Entry 3SSB (X-ray diffraction, 1.80 A resolution); this record covers chains A and C of the 3 polymer chains in the assembly.

[Chain A]
Protein: Thermolysin
From: Bacillus thermoproteolyticus
Notes: EC 3.4.24.27
UniProtKB: P00800 (THER_BACTH); residues 1-316 here correspond to UniProt positions 233-548 (UniProt number = residue number + 232)
Chain sequence (316 residues; row label = number of the first residue in the row):
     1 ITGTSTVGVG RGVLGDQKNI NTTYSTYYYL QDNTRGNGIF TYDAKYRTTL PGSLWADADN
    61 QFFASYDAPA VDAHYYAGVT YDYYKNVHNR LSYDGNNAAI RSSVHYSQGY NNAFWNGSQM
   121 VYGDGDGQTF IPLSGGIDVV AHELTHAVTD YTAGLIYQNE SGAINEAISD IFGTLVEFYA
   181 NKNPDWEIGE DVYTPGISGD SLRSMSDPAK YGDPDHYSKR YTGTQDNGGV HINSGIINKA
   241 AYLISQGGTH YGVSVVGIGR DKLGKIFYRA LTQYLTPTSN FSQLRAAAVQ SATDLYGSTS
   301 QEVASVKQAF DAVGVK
Bound ions: Ca2+ site 1: D57, D59, Q61; Ca2+ site 2: D138, E177, D185, E187, E190; Zn2+: H142, H146, E166 (shared with N56(C) of chain C); Na+: E177, N183, D185, E190; Ca2+ site 3: Y193, T194, I197, D200
UniProt features mapped onto this chain:
  - active site: E143, H231 (Proton donor)
  - binding site (Ca(2+)): D57, D59, Q61, D138, E177, N183, D185, E187, E190, Y193, T194, I197, D200
  - binding site (Zn(2+)): H142, H146, E166

[Chain C]
Protein: Inducible metalloproteinase inhibitor protein
From: Galleria mellonella
UniProtKB: P82176 (IMPI_GALME); residue numbers follow UniProt; this construct covers 19-56
Chain sequence (40 residues; numbered 17 to 56; the number before each row is that of its first residue):
    17 GMSIVLICNG GHEYYECGGA CDNVCADLHI QNKTNCPIIN
Unresolved in the structure: 17-21
Cystine bridges: C37-C52
Differences from the reference sequence: expression tag (17-18)
Bound ions: Zn2+: N56 (shared with H142(A), H146(A), E166(A) of chain A)
UniProt features mapped onto this chain:
  - glycosylation: N48 (N-linked (GlcNAc...) asparagine)

[Interface between chain A and chain C]
Pairs across the interface (22; chain A residue first):
  N112(A) - N56(C)
  A113(A) - N56(C)  hydrogen bond (backbone-side chain)
  F114(A) - I54(C)  hydrophobic
  F114(A) - I55(C)
  F114(A) - N56(C)
  W115(A) - P53(C)
  W115(A) - I54(C)
  W115(A) - I55(C)  hydrogen bond (backbone-backbone)
  N116(A) - P53(C)
  H142(A) - N56(C)
  E143(A) - I55(C)
  E143(A) - N56(C)
  H146(A) - I55(C)
  H146(A) - N56(C)  hydrogen bond (side chain-backbone)
  Y157(A) - I55(C)  hydrophobic
  Y157(A) - N56(C)  hydrogen bond (side chain-backbone)
  E166(A) - N56(C)
  Q225(A) - E32(C)
  D226(A) - E32(C)  hydrogen bond (backbone-side chain)
  D226(A) - C33(C)
  N227(A) - G35(C)
  H231(A) - N56(C)  hydrogen bond (side chain-backbone)
Interface residues without a listed pair, chain A (16 interface residues in all): Y110, G117
Interface residues without a listed pair, chain C (9 interface residues in all): G34, A36

[Summary]
16 residues of chain A and 9 residues of chain C are in contact, with 6 hydrogen bonds. Polar pairs include
A113(A)-N56(C), H146(A)-N56(C) and Y157(A)-N56(C). UniProt lists active-site residues E143(A) and H231(A), 13
Ca2+-binding residues and 3 Zn2+-binding residues on chain A.
Here chain A is Thermolysin (Bacillus thermoproteolyticus) and chain C is Inducible metalloproteinase
inhibitor protein (Galleria mellonella). Entry 3SSB (Structure of Insect Metalloproteinase Inhibitor in
Complex with Thermolysin) was determined by X-ray diffraction.
